Entry 9B7S (electron microscopy, 2.84 A resolution); this record covers chains A and F of the 8 polymer chains in the assembly.

Chain A (and F):
Name: Capsid protein VP1
Source organism: Adeno-associated virus
Notes: chain F of this document is another copy of the same molecule, construct and numbering; everything in this record applies to it too
UniProtKB: Q6JC40 (Q6JC40_9VIRU); residue numbers follow UniProt; this construct covers 1-736
Chain sequence (736 residues; numbered 1 to 736; the number before each row is that of its first residue):
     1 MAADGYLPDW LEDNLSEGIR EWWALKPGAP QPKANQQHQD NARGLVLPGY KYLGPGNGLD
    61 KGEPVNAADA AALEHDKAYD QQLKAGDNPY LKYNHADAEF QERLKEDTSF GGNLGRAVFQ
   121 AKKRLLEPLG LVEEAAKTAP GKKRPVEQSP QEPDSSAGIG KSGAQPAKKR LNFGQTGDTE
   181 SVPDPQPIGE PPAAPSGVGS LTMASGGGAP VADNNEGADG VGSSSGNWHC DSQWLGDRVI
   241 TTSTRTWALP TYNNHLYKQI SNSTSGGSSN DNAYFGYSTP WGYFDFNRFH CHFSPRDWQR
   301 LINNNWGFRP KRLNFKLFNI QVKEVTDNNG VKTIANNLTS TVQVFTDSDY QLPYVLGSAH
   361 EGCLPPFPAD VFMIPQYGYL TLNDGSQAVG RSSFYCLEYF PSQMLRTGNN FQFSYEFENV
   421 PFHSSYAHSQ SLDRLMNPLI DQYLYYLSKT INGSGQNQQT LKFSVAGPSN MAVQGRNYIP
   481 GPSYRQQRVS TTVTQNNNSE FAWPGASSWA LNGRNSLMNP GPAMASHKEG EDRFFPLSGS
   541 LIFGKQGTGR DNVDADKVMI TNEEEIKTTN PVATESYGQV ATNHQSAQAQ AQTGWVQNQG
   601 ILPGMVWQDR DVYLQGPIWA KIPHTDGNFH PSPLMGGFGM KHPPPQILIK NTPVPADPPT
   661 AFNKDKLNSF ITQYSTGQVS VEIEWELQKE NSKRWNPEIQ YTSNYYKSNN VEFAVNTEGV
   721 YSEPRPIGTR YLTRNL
Disordered / not traced: 1-251, 283-350, 354-356, 361-375, 401-481, 488-495, 523-593, 602-619, 629-660, 671-736 (chain F: 1-286, 309-356, 374-422, 443, 512, 620-686)

Chain A / chain F interface:
Pairs across the interface (46):
  Leu256(A) - Glu718(F)
  Tyr257(A) - Phe367(F)  hydrophobic
  Tyr257(A) - Ala369(F)  hydrophobic
  Tyr257(A) - Val715(F)
  Tyr257(A) - Gly719(F)
  Lys258(A) - Asn716(F)
  Lys258(A) - Thr717(F)
  Gln259(A) - Asn709(F)  hydrogen bond (side chain-backbone)
  Gln259(A) - Asn710(F)  hydrogen bond
  Gln259(A) - Val715(F)
  Gln259(A) - Asn716(F)  hydrogen bond (backbone-backbone)
  Gln259(A) - Thr717(F)
  Phe275(A) - Asn709(F)
  Phe275(A) - Val711(F)  hydrophobic
  Tyr277(A) - Val711(F)
  Tyr277(A) - Ala714(F)
  Tyr277(A) - Val715(F)
  Asp384(A) - Lys707(F)  salt bridge
  Gln387(A) - Lys707(F)
  Gln387(A) - Ser708(F)
  Gln387(A) - Asn709(F)
  Ala388(A) - Lys707(F)
  Ala388(A) - Ser708(F)  hydrogen bond (backbone-backbone)
  Ala388(A) - Val711(F)  hydrophobic
  Val389(A) - Lys707(F)
  Gly390(A) - Asn704(F)
  Gly390(A) - Tyr705(F)
  Gly390(A) - Tyr706(F)
  Ser392(A) - Val711(F)
  Phe394(A) - Phe367(F)  hydrophobic
  Phe394(A) - Ala714(F)  hydrophobic
  Phe394(A) - Val715(F)  hydrophobic
  Cys396(A) - Phe367(F)  hydrophobic
  Glu398(A) - Pro368(F)
  Glu398(A) - Ala369(F)
  Tyr399(A) - Ser294(F)
  Tyr399(A) - Asp297(F)  hydrogen bond
  Ala661(A) - Met373(F)
  Phe662(A) - Gly362(F)
  Phe662(A) - Met373(F)
  Asn663(A) - Met373(F)  hydrogen bond (backbone-side chain)
  Lys664(A) - Glu361(F)
  Lys666(A) - Asp370(F)  salt bridge
  Lys666(A) - Val371(F)
  Lys666(A) - Gly719(F)  hydrogen bond (side chain-backbone)
  Leu667(A) - Val371(F)  hydrogen bond (backbone-backbone)
Also at the interface, not in a pair above, chain A (24 interface residues in all): Thr264, Phe670
Also at the interface, not in a pair above, chain F (27 interface residues in all): Phe372, Ser703, Phe713

In short:
The interface between chain A and chain F involves 24 residues on one side and 27 on the other; the contacts
include 8 hydrogen bonds and 2 salt bridges. Polar pairs include Asp384(A)-Lys707(F), Lys666(A)-Asp370(F) and
Gln259(A)-Asn709(F).
Both chains are Capsid protein VP1 (Adeno-associated virus). Entry 9B7S (Fab3-2 in complex with the capsid of
Adeno-associated virus type 9) was determined by electron microscopy (same publication as 9B6N, 9B6O, 9B6Q,
9B6R, 9B6S, 9B6T and 9 further entries).
